7AFK - chains 1 and J of the 9 polymer chains in the assembly; structure by electron microscopy, 4.90 A resolution (low resolution: residue-level contacts below are approximate; hydrogen-bond / salt-bridge calls are withheld).

== Chain 1 ==
Molecule: 16SrRNA (head domain of the 30S ribosome)
From: Escherichia coli
Sequence (1541 nucleotides; each row starts with the number of its first residue):
     1 AAAUUGAAGA GUUUGAUCAU GGCUCAGAUU GAACGCUGGC GGCAGGCCUA ACACAUGCAA
    61 GUCGAACGGU AACAGGAAGA AGCUUGCUUC UUUGCUGACG AGUGGCGGAC GGGUGAGUAA
   121 UGUCUGGGAA ACUGCCUGAU GGAGGGGGAU AACUACUGGA AACGGUAGCU AAUACCGCAU
   181 AACGUCGCAA GACCAAAGAG GGGGACCUUC GGGCCUCUUG CCAUCGGAUG UGCCCAGAUG
   241 GGAUUAGCUA GUAGGUGGGG UAACGGCUCA CCUAGGCGAC GAUCCCUAGC UGGUCUGAGA
   301 GGAUGACCAG CCACACUGGA ACUGAGACAC GGUCCAGACU CCUACGGGAG GCAGCAGUGG
   361 GGAAUAUUGC ACAAUGGGCG CAAGCCUGAU GCAGCCAUGC CGCGUGUAUG AAGAAGGCCU
   421 UCGGGUUGUA AAGUACUUUC AGCGGGGAGG AAGGGAGUAA AGUUAAUACC UUUGCUCAUU
   481 GACGUUACCC GCAGAAGAAG CACCGGCUAA CUCCGUGCCA GCAGCCXCGG UAAUACGGAG
   541 GGUGCAAGCG UUAAUCGGAA UUACUGGGCG UAAAGCGCAC GCAGGCGGUU UGUUAAGUCA
   601 GAUGUGAAAU CCCCGGGCUC AACCUGGGAA CUGCAUCUGA UACUGGCAAG CUUGAGUCUC
   661 GUAGAGGGGG GUAGAAUUCC AGGUGUAGCG GUGAAAUGCG UAGAGAUCUG GAGGAAUACC
   721 GGUGGCGAAG GCGGCCCCCU GGACGAAGAC UGACGCUCAG GUGCGAAAGC GUGGGGAGCA
   781 AACAGGAUUA GAUACCCUGG UAGUCCACGC CGUAAACGAU GUCGACUUGG AGGUUGUGCC
   841 CUUGAGGCGU GGCUUCCGGA GCUAACGCGU UAAGUCGACC GCCUGGGGAG UACGGCCGCA
   901 AGGUUAAAAC UCAAAUGAAU UGACGGGGGC CCGCACAAGC GGUGGAGCAU GUGGUUUAAU
   961 UCGAUGXAAC GCGAAGAACC UUACCUGGUC UUGACAUCCA CGGAAGUUUU CAGAGAUGAG
  1021 AAUGUGCCUU CGGGAACCGU GAGACAGGUG CUGCAUGGCU GUCGUCAGCU CGUGUUGUGA
  1081 AAUGUUGGGU UAAGUCCCGC AACGAGCGCA ACCCUUAUCC UUUGUUGCCA GCGGUCCGGC
  1141 CGGGAACUCA AAGGAGACUG CCAGUGAUAA ACUGGAGGAA GGUGGGGAUG ACGUCAAGUC
  1201 AUCAUGGCCC UUACGACCAG GGCUACACAC GUGCUACAAU GGCGCAUACA AAGAGAAGCG
  1261 ACCUCGCGAG AGCAAGCGGA CCUCAUAAAG UGCGUCGUAG UCCGGAUUGG AGUCUGCAAC
  1321 UCGACUCCAU GAAGUCGGAA UCGCUAGUAA UCGUGGAUCA GAAUGCCACG GUGAAUACGU
  1381 UCCCGGCCUU GUACACACCG CCCGUXACAC CAUGGGAGUG GGUUGCAAAA GAAGUAGGUA
  1441 GCUUAACCUU CGGGAGGGCG CUUACCACUU UGUGAUUCAU GACUGGGGUG AAGUCGUAAC
  1501 AAGGUAACCG UAGGGGAACC UGCGGUUGGA UCACCUCCUU A
Not modelled in the structure: 1-930, 1387-1541
Modified positions: PSU (pseudouridine-5'-monophosphate) at position 516, G7M (N7-methyl-guanosine-5'-monophosphate) at position 527, 2MG (2N-methylguanosine-5'-monophosphate) at position 966, 5MC (5-methylcytidine-5'-monophosphate) at position 967, 2MG (2N-methylguanosine-5'-monophosphate) at position 1207, 4OC (4n,o2'-methylcytidine-5'-monophosphate) at position 1401, 5MC (5-methylcytidine-5'-monophosphate) at position 1406, UR3 (3-methyluridine-5'-monophoshate) at position 1497, 2MG (2N-methylguanosine-5'-monophosphate) at position 1515, MA6 (6N-dimethyladenosine-5'-monophoshate) at position 1517, MA6 (6N-dimethyladenosine-5'-monophoshate) at position 1518
Bound ions: Mg2+ site 1: U952, G953; Mg2+ site 2: U965, G1198, U1199; Mg2+ site 3 near C980 (its only coordinating residue here); Mg2+ site 4 near C1051 (its only coordinating residue here); Mg2+ site 5: U1065, C1109, A1110; Mg2+ site 6 near G1068 (its only coordinating residue here); Mg2+ site 7 near G1198 (its only coordinating residue here); Mg2+ site 8 near U1224 (its only coordinating residue here); Mg2+ site 9: G1242, C1303

== Chain J ==
Molecule: 30S ribosomal protein S10
From: Escherichia coli
UniProtKB: C3SQT7 (C3SQT7_ECOLX); residues 1-103 here = UniProt positions 1-103
Chain sequence (103 residues; each row starts with the number of its first residue):
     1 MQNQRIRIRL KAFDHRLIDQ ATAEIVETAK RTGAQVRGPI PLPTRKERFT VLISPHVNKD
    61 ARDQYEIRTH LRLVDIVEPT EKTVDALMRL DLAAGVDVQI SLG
Not modelled in the structure: 1-3, 103

== Chain 1 / chain J interface ==
Contacting residue pairs (61):
  G963(1) - His56(J)
  A964(1) - His56(J)
  A964(1) - Val57(J)
  C972(1) - Val57(J)
  G973(1) - Leu52(J)
  G973(1) - Pro55(J)
  G973(1) - Val57(J)
  G973(1) - Lys59(J)
  A975(1) - Thr50(J)
  A975(1) - Lys59(J)
  A975(1) - Arg62(J)
  G1058(1) - Pro55(J)
  C1059(1) - Ile53(J)
  C1059(1) - Pro55(J)
  U1060(1) - Ile53(J)
  U1060(1) - Ser54(J)
  U1060(1) - Asn58(J)
  U1060(1) - Ala61(J)
  G1061(1) - Asn58(J)
  G1061(1) - Asp60(J)
  G1061(1) - Ala61(J)
  U1123(1) - Arg37(J)
  U1123(1) - Gly38(J)
  U1123(1) - Pro39(J)
  U1123(1) - Ile40(J)
  G1124(1) - Arg37(J)
  G1124(1) - Gly38(J)
  G1124(1) - Ile40(J)
  U1125(1) - Arg7(J)
  U1125(1) - Arg37(J)
  U1125(1) - Ile40(J)
  U1126(1) - Arg7(J)
  U1126(1) - Arg9(J)
  U1126(1) - Leu42(J)
  A1150(1) - Pro41(J)
  A1150(1) - Leu42(J)
  A1150(1) - Pro43(J)
  A1151(1) - Pro41(J)
  A1151(1) - Leu42(J)
  A1151(1) - Thr44(J)
  A1151(1) - Arg72(J)
  A1152(1) - His15(J)
  A1152(1) - Arg16(J)
  A1152(1) - Asp19(J)
  A1152(1) - His70(J)
  A1152(1) - Arg72(J)
  G1153(1) - His15(J)
  G1153(1) - Arg16(J)
  G1198(1) - His56(J)
  U1199(1) - His56(J)
  A1254(1) - Arg45(J)
  A1254(1) - Glu47(J)
  G1255(1) - Arg45(J)
  G1279(1) - Arg9(J)
  G1279(1) - Lys11(J)
  A1280(1) - Arg9(J)
  A1280(1) - Leu42(J)
  A1280(1) - Pro43(J)
  C1281(1) - Arg9(J)
  C1366(1) - Lys59(J)
  C1367(1) - Thr50(J)
Other interface residues (no listed pair), chain 1 (31 interface residues in all): A969, U1062, U1202, G1253, A1368
Other interface residues (no listed pair), chain J (34 interface residues in all): Arg5, Lys46, Gln64, Leu73

== Overview ==
31 residues of chain 1 and 34 residues of chain J are in contact. U952(1) and G953(1) coordinate Mg2+ site 1.
The Mg2+ site 2 is built by U965(1), G1198(1) and U1199(1).
Chain 1 is 16SrRNA (head domain of the 30S ribosome) and chain J is 30S ribosomal protein S10, both from
Escherichia coli; the structure, Bacterial 30S ribosomal subunit assembly complex state D (head domain), was
determined by electron microscopy (same publication as 7AF3, 7AF5, 7AF8, 7AFA, 7AFD, 7AFH and 17 further
entries).
